3NYN - chain A; structure by X-ray diffraction, 2.72 A resolution.

== Chain A ==
Protein: G protein-coupled receptor kinase 6
Organism: Homo sapiens
Notes: EC 2.7.11.16
UniProtKB: P43250 (GRK6_HUMAN); numbering as in UniProt (aligned over 2-576)
Sequence (576 residues; numbered 1 to 576; the number before each row is that of its first residue):
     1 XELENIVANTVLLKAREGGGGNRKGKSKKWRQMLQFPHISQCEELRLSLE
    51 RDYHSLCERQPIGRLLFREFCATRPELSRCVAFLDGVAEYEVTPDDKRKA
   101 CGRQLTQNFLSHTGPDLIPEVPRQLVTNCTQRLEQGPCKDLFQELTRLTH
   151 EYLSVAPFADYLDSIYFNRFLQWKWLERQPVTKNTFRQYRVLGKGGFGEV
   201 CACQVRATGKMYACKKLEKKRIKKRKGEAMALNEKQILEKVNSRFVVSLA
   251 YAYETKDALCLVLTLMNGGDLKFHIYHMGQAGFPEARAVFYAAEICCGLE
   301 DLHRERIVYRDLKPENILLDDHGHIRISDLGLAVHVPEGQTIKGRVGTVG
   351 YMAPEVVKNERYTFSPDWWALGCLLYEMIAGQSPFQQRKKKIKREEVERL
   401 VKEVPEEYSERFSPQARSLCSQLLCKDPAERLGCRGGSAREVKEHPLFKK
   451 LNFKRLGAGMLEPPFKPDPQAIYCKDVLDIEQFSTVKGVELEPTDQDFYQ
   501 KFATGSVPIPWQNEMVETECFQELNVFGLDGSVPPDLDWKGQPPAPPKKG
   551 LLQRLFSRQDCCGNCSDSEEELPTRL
Disordered / not traced: 387-389, 558-576
Construct notes: acetylation (1)
Modified positions: ACE (acetyl group) at position 1
Residues lining bound ligands: sangivamycin (SGV): Leu192, Gly193, Lys194, Val200, Ala213, Lys215, Val247, Leu263, Thr264, Leu265, Met266, Asp270, Glu315, Asn316, Leu318, Ser328, Asp329
Reported in the primary citation:
  - contacts within the chain: Ala8-Arg190, Asn9-Arg190 (hydrogen bond), Asn9-Ile472 (hydrophobic contact), Leu12-Arg190, Leu12-Ile472 (hydrophobic contact), Leu13-Ile472 (hydrophobic contact), Arg190-Lys475 (backbone contact), Asp468-Tyr473 (hydrogen bond)
  - conformationally variable residues (order/disorder transition): Glu2 to Gly18, Asn452 to Phe502, Lys548 to Ser557
  - interface residues: Leu3, Ile6, Val7, Thr10, Val11
  - mutagenesis - I6A (12-13-fold), V7A (12-13-fold), N9A, L12A: decreased catalytic activity on bROS
  - mutagenesis - I6A, V7A: unchanged catalytic activity on peptide
  - mutagenesis - I6A/V7A, I6E/V7E (180-fold): decreased catalytic activity on receptor
  - mutagenesis - L13A: decreased catalytic activity
  - mutagenesis - L3A, E4A: unchanged catalytic activity
  - binding site for sangivamycin: Leu263, Ser328, Asp329
  - specificity-determining residues: Ser328 (proposed by the authors, not directly observed)
  - mutagenesis - N9A, L12A: decreased catalytic activity on peptide

== Summary ==
Bound to chain A: sangivamycin. From the paper: a binding site for sangivamycin at Leu263, Ser328 and Asp329;
I6A, V7A and N9A, among others, reduce catalytic activity on bROS; 9 substitutions were tested in all.
Chain A is G protein-coupled receptor kinase 6 (Homo sapiens); the structure, Crystal Structure of G
Protein-Coupled Receptor Kinase 6 in Complex with Sangivamycin, was determined by X-ray diffraction together
with 3NYO from the same study.
